PDB entry 1ZYR | X-ray diffraction, 3.00 A resolution | chains C and F of the 6 polymer chains in the assembly

[Chain C]
Name: DNA-directed RNA polymerase beta chain
Source organism: Thermus thermophilus
Notes: EC 2.7.7.6; fragment: subunit beta
Reference sequence: Q8RQE9 (RPOB_THET8); residue numbers follow UniProt; this construct covers 1-1119
Chain sequence (1119 residues; numbered 1 to 1119; the number before each row is that of its first residue):
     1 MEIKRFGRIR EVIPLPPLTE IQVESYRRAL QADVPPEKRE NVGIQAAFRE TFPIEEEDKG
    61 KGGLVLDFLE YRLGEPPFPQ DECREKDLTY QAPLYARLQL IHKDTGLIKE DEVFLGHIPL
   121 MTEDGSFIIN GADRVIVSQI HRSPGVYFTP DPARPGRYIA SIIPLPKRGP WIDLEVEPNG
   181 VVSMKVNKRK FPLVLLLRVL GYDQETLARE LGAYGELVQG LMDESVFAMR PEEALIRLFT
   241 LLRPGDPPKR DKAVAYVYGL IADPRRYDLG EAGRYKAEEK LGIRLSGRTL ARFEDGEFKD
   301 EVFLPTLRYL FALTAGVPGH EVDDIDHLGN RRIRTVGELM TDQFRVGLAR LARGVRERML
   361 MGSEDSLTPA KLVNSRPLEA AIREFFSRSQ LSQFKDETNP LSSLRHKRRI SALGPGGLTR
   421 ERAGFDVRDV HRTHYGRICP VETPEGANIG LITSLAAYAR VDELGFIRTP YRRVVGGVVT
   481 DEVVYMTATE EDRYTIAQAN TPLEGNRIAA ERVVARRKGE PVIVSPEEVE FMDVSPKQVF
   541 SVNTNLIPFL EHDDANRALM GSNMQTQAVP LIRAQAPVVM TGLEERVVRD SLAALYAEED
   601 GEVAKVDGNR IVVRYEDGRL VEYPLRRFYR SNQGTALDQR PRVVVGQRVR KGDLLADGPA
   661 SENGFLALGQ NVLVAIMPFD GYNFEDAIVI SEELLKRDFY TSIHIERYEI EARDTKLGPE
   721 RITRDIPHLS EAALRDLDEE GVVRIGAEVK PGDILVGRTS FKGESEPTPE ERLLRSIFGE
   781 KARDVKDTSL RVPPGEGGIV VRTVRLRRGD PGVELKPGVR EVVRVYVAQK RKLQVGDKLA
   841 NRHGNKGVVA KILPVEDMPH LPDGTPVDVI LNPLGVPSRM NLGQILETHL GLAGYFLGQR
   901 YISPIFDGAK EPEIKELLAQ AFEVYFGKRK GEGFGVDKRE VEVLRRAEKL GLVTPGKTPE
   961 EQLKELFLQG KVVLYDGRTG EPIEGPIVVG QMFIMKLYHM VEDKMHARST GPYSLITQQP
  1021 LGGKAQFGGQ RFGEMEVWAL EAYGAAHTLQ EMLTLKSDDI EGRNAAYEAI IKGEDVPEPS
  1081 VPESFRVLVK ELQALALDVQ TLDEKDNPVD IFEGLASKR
Ligand contacts: streptolydigin (STD): Arg422, Ala423, Gly424, Phe425, Arg428, Gly446, Ala447

[Chain F]
Name: DNA-directed RNA polymerase sigma chain
Source organism: Thermus thermophilus
Notes: fragment: subunit sigma
Reference sequence: Q5SKW1 (Q5SKW1_THET8); numbering as in UniProt (aligned over 1-423)
Chain sequence (423 residues; numbered 1 to 423; the number before each row is that of its first residue):
     1 MKKSKRKNAQ AQEAQETEVL VQEEAEELPE FPEGEPDPDL EDPDLALEDD LLDLPEEGEG
    61 LDLEEEEEDL PIPKISTSDP VRQYLHEIGQ VPLLTLEEEV ELARKVEEGM EAIKKLSEIT
   121 GLDPDLIREV VRAKILGSAR VRHIPGLKET LDPKTVEEID QKLKSLPKEH KRYLHIAREG
   181 EAARQHLIEA NLRLVVSIAK KYTGRGLSFL DLIQEGNQGL IRAVEKFEYK RRFKFSTYAT
   241 WWIRQAINRA IADQARTIRI PVHMVETINK LSRTARQLQQ ELGREPTYEE IAEAMGPGWD
   301 AKRVEETLKI AQEPVSLETP IGDEKDSFYG DFIPDEHLPS PVDAATQSLL SEELEKALSK
   361 LSEREAMVLK LRKGLIDGRE HTLEEVGAFF GVTRERIRQI ENKALRKLKY HESRTRKLRD
   421 FLD
Disordered / not traced: 1-73, 379-383

[How chain C and chain F interact]
Pairs across the interface (38):
  Ala370(C) - Gln280(F)
  Arg376(C) - Gln279(F)  hydrogen bond
  Arg376(C) - Glu285(F)  salt bridge
  Lys716(C) - Glu306(F)
  Leu729(C) - Arg419(F)
  Pro769(C) - Lys373(F)
  Glu770(C) - Leu350(F)
  Glu770(C) - Leu354(F)
  Glu771(C) - Asp423(F)
  Leu774(C) - Leu418(F)  hydrophobic
  Leu774(C) - Phe421(F)  hydrophobic
  Ile777(C) - Leu408(F)  hydrophobic
  Ile777(C) - Lys409(F)  hydrogen bond (backbone-side chain)
  Phe778(C) - Phe421(F)  hydrophobic
  Thr1010(C) - Pro341(F)
  Tyr1013(C) - Ile333(F)
  Tyr1013(C) - Pro334(F)
  Tyr1013(C) - Asp335(F)  hydrogen bond (backbone-backbone)
  Ser1014(C) - Gly330(F)  hydrogen bond (side chain-backbone)
  Ser1014(C) - Asp331(F)
  Ser1014(C) - Ile333(F)
  Leu1015(C) - Ile333(F)  hydrogen bond (backbone-backbone)
  Leu1015(C) - Pro334(F)
  Ile1016(C) - Leu317(F)  hydrophobic
  Ile1016(C) - Gly330(F)
  Thr1017(C) - Asp331(F)  hydrogen bond
  Gln1018(C) - Leu338(F)
  Gln1019(C) - Asp331(F)
  Leu1021(C) - Asp331(F)
  Leu1021(C) - Phe332(F)  hydrophobic
  Ile1060(C) - Leu338(F)  hydrophobic
  Asn1064(C) - Pro339(F)
  Asn1064(C) - Pro341(F)
  Tyr1067(C) - Pro341(F)
  Tyr1067(C) - Val342(F)
  Tyr1067(C) - Ala345(F)  hydrophobic
  Glu1068(C) - Ser348(F)
  Lys1072(C) - Ser348(F)
Also at the interface, not in a pair above, chain C (31 interface residues in all): Ser375, His728, Gly818, Pro1012, Pro1020, Arg1031, Arg1063
Also at the interface, not in a pair above, chain F (30 interface residues in all): Lys309, Ala344, Gly374, Arg416

[Overview]
Chain C and chain F form an interface of 31 and 30 residues respectively; the contacts include 6 hydrogen
bonds and 1 salt bridge. Polar contacts include Arg376(C)-Glu285(F), Arg376(C)-Gln279(F) and
Ile777(C)-Lys409(F). Chain C binds streptolydigin.
Here chain C is DNA-directed RNA polymerase beta chain and chain F is DNA-directed RNA polymerase sigma chain,
both from Thermus thermophilus. Entry 1ZYR (Structure of Thermus thermophilus RNA polymerase holoenzyme in
complex with the antibiotic streptolydigin) was determined by X-ray diffraction, deposited together with 2CW0.
